8JBX - chains B and J of the 10 polymer chains in the assembly; structure by electron microscopy, 3.35 A resolution.

# Chain B
Protein: Histone H4
Organism: Homo sapiens
UniProt: P62805 (H4_HUMAN); residues 1-102 here correspond to UniProt positions 2-103 (UniProt number = residue number + 1)
Amino-acid sequence (102 residues; each row starts with the number of its first residue):
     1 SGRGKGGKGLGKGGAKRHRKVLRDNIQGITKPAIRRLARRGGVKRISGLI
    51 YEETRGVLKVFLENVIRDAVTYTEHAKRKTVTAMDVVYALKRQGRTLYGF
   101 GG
Unresolved in the structure: 1-23, 102
UniProt features mapped onto this chain:
  - DNA-binding region: Lys16 to Lys20
  - modified residue: Ser1 (N-acetylserine), Arg3 (Asymmetric dimethylarginine), Lys5 (N6-(2-hydroxyisobutyryl)lysine), Lys8 (N6-(2-hydroxyisobutyryl)lysine), Lys12 (N6-(2-hydroxyisobutyryl)lysine), Lys16 (N6-(2-hydroxyisobutyryl)lysine), Lys20 (N6,N6,N6-trimethyllysine), Lys31 (N6-(2-hydroxyisobutyryl)lysine), Lys44 (N6-(2-hydroxyisobutyryl)lysine), Ser47 (Phosphoserine), Tyr51 (Phosphotyrosine), Lys59 (N6-(2-hydroxyisobutyryl)lysine), Lys77 (N6-(2-hydroxyisobutyryl)lysine), Lys79 (N6-(2-hydroxyisobutyryl)lysine), Thr80 (Phosphothreonine), Tyr88 (Phosphotyrosine), Lys91 (N6-(2-hydroxyisobutyryl)lysine)
  - cross-link (Glycyl lysine isopeptide (Lys-Gly)): Lys12 (interchain with G-Cter in SUMO2), Lys20 (interchain with G-Cter in SUMO2), Lys31 (interchain with G-Cter in SUMO2), Lys59 (interchain with G-Cter in SUMO2), Lys79 (interchain with G-Cter in SUMO2), Lys91 (interchain with G-Cter in SUMO2)

# Chain J
Molecule: 147-nt DNA strand
Sequence (147 nucleotides; numbered -73 to 73; the number before each row is that of its first residue; numbers below 1 keep their minus sign (DA-73 is residue -73)):
   -73 ATCGGATGTATATATCTGACACGTGCCTGGAGACTAGGGAGTAATCCCCT
   -23 TGGCGGTTAAAACGCGGGGGACAGCGCGTACGTGCGTTTAAGCGGTGCTA
    27 GAGCTGTCTACGACCAATTGAGCGGCCTCGGCACCGGGATTCTCGAT
Unresolved in the structure: -73, 73

# Interface between chain B and chain J
Contacting residue pairs (12):
  Arg35(B) - DG8(J)  salt bridge to the phosphate
  Arg45(B) - DC7(J)  sugar contact
  Arg45(B) - DG8(J)  phosphate contact
  Ile46(B) - DC7(J)  sugar contact
  Ile46(B) - DG8(J)  hydrogen bond to the phosphate
  Ser47(B) - DC7(J)  phosphate contact
  Gly48(B) - DC7(J)  hydrogen bond to the phosphate
  Arg78(B) - DA28(J)  phosphate contact
  Lys79(B) - DG27(J)  phosphate contact
  Lys79(B) - DA28(J)  hydrogen bond to the phosphate
  Thr80(B) - DG27(J)  phosphate contact
  Thr80(B) - DA28(J)  hydrogen bond to the phosphate
Also at the interface, not in a pair above, chain B (11 interface residues in all): Arg39, Leu49, Lys77
Also at the interface, not in a pair above, chain J (6 interface residues in all): DT9, DG29

# In short
11 residues of chain B face 6 of chain J across their interface, with 4 hydrogen bonds and 1 salt bridge.
Polar pairs include Ile46(B)-DG8(J), Gly48(B)-DC7(J) and Lys79(B)-DA28(J). From UniProt: a DNA-binding region
on chain B.
Here chain B is Histone H4 (Homo sapiens) and chain J is a 147-nt DNA strand. Entry 8JBX (Human canonical 601
DNA nucleosome) was determined by electron microscopy (same publication as 8JCC and 8JCD).
